PDB entry 4C3J | X-ray diffraction, 3.35 A resolution | chains C and J of the 14 polymer chains in the assembly

== Chain C ==
Name: DNA-directed RNA polymerases I and III subunit RPAC1
From: Saccharomyces cerevisiae
Notes: EC 2.7.7.6
Reference sequence: P07703 (RPAC1_YEAST); residues 1-335 here = UniProt positions 1-335
Amino-acid sequence (335 residues; row label = number of the first residue in the row):
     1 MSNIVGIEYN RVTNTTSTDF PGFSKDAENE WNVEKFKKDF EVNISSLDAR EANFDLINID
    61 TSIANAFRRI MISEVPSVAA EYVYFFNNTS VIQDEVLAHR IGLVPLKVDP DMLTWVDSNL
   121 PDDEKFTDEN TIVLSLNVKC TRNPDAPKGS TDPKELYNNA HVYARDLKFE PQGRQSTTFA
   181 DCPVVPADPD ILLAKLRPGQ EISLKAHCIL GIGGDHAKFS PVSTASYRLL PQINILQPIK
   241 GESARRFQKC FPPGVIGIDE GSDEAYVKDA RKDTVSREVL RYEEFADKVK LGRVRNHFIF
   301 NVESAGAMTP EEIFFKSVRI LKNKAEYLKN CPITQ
Not modelled in the structure: 1-29, 148-149
Curated features (UniProtKB/Swiss-Prot):
  - modified residue: Ser-2 (N-acetylserine), Ser-17 (Phosphoserine)

== Chain J ==
Name: DNA-directed RNA polymerases I, II, and III subunit RPABC5
From: Saccharomyces cerevisiae
Notes: EC 2.7.7.6
Reference sequence: P22139 (RPAB5_YEAST); residue numbers follow UniProt; this construct covers 1-70
Amino-acid sequence (70 residues; numbered 1 to 70; the number before each row is that of its first residue):
     1 MIVPVRCFSC GKVVGDKWES YLNLLQEDEL DEGTALSRLG LKRYCCRRMI LTHVDLIEKF
    61 LRYNPLEKRD
Not modelled in the structure: 70
Metal / ion sites: Zn2+: Cys-7, Cys-10, Cys-45, Cys-46
Curated features (UniProtKB/Swiss-Prot):
  - binding site (Zn(2+)): Cys-7, Cys-10, Cys-45, Cys-46
  - cross-link: Lys-59 (Glycyl lysine isopeptide (Lys-Gly) (interchain with G-Cter in ubiquitin))

== Interface between chain C and chain J ==
Contacting residue pairs - 52 pairs, chain C then chain J:
  Thr-89(C) / Leu-66(J)
  Val-91(C) / Met-1(J)
  Val-91(C) / Ile-57(J)  hydrophobic
  Val-91(C) / Phe-60(J)  hydrophobic
  Val-91(C) / Leu-61(J)  hydrophobic
  Ile-92(C) / Met-1(J)  hydrophobic
  Ile-92(C) / Ile-2(J)  hydrophobic
  Ile-92(C) / Ile-57(J)  hydrophobic
  Arg-100(C) / Ile-2(J)
  Arg-100(C) / Val-3(J)  hydrogen bond (side chain-backbone)
  Arg-100(C) / Pro-4(J)
  Arg-100(C) / Val-5(J)
  Leu-103(C) / Val-5(J)
  Leu-103(C) / Arg-6(J)  hydrogen bond (backbone-side chain)
  Val-104(C) / Val-5(J)  hydrophobic
  Pro-105(C) / Arg-6(J)
  Pro-105(C) / Val-13(J)  hydrophobic
  Arg-142(C) / Glu-67(J)  salt bridge
  His-161(C) / Glu-19(J)  salt bridge
  Tyr-163(C) / Glu-19(J)  hydrogen bond
  Asp-188(C) / Val-13(J)
  Asp-188(C) / Asp-16(J)
  Asp-190(C) / Asp-16(J)
  Ile-191(C) / Val-5(J)  hydrophobic
  Ile-191(C) / Val-13(J)  hydrophobic
  Ile-191(C) / Gly-15(J)
  Ile-191(C) / Asp-16(J)
  Leu-192(C) / Gly-15(J)  hydrogen bond (backbone-backbone)
  Leu-193(C) / Ile-2(J)
  Ala-194(C) / Ile-2(J)  hydrophobic
  Lys-195(C) / Asp-55(J)  salt bridge
  Lys-195(C) / Ile-57(J)
  Lys-195(C) / Glu-58(J)  salt bridge
  Lys-195(C) / Leu-61(J)
  Leu-196(C) / Leu-61(J)  hydrophobic
  Arg-197(C) / Glu-58(J)  salt bridge
  Arg-197(C) / Leu-61(J)
  Arg-197(C) / Asn-64(J)
  Pro-198(C) / Asn-64(J)
  Pro-198(C) / Glu-67(J)
  Gly-199(C) / Leu-66(J)
  Gln-200(C) / Asn-64(J)
  Gln-200(C) / Leu-66(J)
  Ala-217(C) / Arg-6(J)  hydrogen bond (backbone-side chain)
  Lys-218(C) / Arg-6(J)  hydrogen bond (backbone-side chain)
  Ser-220(C) / Arg-6(J)  hydrogen bond (backbone-side chain)
  Ser-223(C) / Cys-10(J)
  Ser-223(C) / Gly-11(J)
  Ser-223(C) / Lys-12(J)
  Thr-224(C) / Cys-10(J)
  Thr-224(C) / Arg-43(J)
  Glu-303(C) / Arg-43(J)  salt bridge
Interface residues without a listed pair, chain C (30 interface residues in all): Gln-93, Ala-305

== Overview ==
30 residues of chain C face 22 of chain J across their interface, with 7 hydrogen bonds and 6 salt bridges.
Polar contacts include Arg-142(C)/Glu-67(J), His-161(C)/Glu-19(J) and Lys-195(C)/Asp-55(J). Cys-7(J),
Cys-10(J), Cys-45(J) and Cys-46(J) form the Zn2+ site. UniProt lists 4 Zn2+-binding residues on chain J.
Chain C is DNA-directed RNA polymerases I and III subunit RPAC1 and chain J is DNA-directed RNA polymerases I,
II, and III subunit RPABC5, both from Saccharomyces cerevisiae; the structure, Structure of 14-subunit RNA
polymerase I at 3.35 A resolution, crystal form C2-90, was determined by X-ray diffraction together with 4C3H
and 4C3I from the same study.
